1T9D - chains A and B; structure by X-ray diffraction, 2.30 A resolution.

Chain A (and B):
Name: Acetolactate synthase, mitochondrial
From: Saccharomyces cerevisiae
Notes: EC 2.2.1.6; fragment: Catalytic Subunit; chain B of this document is another copy of the same molecule, construct and numbering; everything in this record applies to it too
Reference sequence: P07342 (ILVB_YEAST); numbering as in UniProt (aligned over 58-687)
Amino-acid sequence (677 residues; each row starts with the number of its first residue):
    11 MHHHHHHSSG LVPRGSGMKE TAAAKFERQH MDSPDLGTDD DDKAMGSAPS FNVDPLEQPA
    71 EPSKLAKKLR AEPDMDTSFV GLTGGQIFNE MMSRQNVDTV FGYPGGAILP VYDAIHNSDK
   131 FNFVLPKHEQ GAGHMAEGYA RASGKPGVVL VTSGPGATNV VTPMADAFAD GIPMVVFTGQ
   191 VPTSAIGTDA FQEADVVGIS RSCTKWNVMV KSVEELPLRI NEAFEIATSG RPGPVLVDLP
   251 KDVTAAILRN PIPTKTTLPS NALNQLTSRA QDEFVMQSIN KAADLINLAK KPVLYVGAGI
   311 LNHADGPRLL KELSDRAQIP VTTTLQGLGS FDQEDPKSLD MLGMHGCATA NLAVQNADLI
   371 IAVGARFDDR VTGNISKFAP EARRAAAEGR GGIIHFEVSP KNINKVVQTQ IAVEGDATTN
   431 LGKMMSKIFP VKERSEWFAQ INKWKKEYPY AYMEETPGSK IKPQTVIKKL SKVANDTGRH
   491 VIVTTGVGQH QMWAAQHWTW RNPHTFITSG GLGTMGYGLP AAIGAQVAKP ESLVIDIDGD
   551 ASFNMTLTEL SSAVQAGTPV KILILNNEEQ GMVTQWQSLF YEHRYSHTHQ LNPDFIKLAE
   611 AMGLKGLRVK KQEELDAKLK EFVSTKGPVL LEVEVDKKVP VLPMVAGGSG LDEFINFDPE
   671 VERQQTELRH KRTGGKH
Disordered / not traced: 11-84, 270-276 (chain B: 11-85, 264-283)
Sequence notes: cloning artifact (11-57)
Curated features (UniProtKB/Swiss-Prot):
  - binding site (thiamine diphosphate): E139
  - binding site (FAD): R241
  - binding site (Mg(2+)): D550, N577, E579
Bound ions: K+: Q343, D350, Q506, W508; Mg2+: D550, N577, E579 (together with pentyl trihydrogen diphosphate)
Residues lining bound ligands:
  - metsulfuron methyl (1MM; methyl 2-[({[(4-methoxy-6-methyl-1,3,5-triazin-2-yl)amino]carbonyl}amino)sulfonyl]benzoate), molecule 1: G116, A117, L119, S163, Q190, V191, P192, A195, A200, F201, Q202, K251
  - metsulfuron methyl (1MM), molecule 2: M354, D379, R380, M582, V583, W586
  - FAD (flavin-adenine dinucleotide): A179, D180, R241, P242, G307, A308, G309, N312, T334, L335, Q336, M351, L352, G353, M354, H355, G356, G374, A375, R376, D378, R380, V381, F406, E407, V408, S409, N412, G425, D426, A427, V497, G498, Q501, M502, S519, G520, G521, G523, M582
  - pentyl trihydrogen diphosphate (P25): V497, G498, Q499, H500, M525, G549, D550, A551, S552, N577, E579, Q580, G581, M582, V583
  - 2,5-dimethyl-pyrimidin-4-ylamine (PYD), molecule 1: Y113, P114, G115, G116, E139, T162, P165, G166, N169, Q202
  - 2,5-dimethyl-pyrimidin-4-ylamine (PYD), molecule 2: V497, G523, T524, M525, M555
From the paper describing this entry:
  - binding site for metsulfuron methyl: G116, P192, A200, K251, R380, V583, W586
  - mutagenesis - A200V, W586L: decreased binding to metsulfuron methyl (citing earlier work)

Chain A / chain B interface:
Residue-residue contacts - 125 pairs, chain A then chain B:
  Y113(A) with M525(B); A551(B); M555(B); Q580(B)
  P114(A) with Q580(B); H597(B); T598(B)
  L119(A) with V583(B), hydrophobic; W586(B), hydrophobic; Q587(B); Y591(B)
  P120(A) with Y591(B)
  Y122(A) with S596(B), hydrogen bond (backbone-side chain); H597(B)
  D123(A) with Y591(B); R594(B), salt bridge
  H126(A) with R594(B); Y595(B); S596(B)
  F133(A) with H597(B)
  L135(A) with H597(B); Q600(B)
  K137(A) with N554(B); M555(B); Q600(B); L601(B), hydrogen bond (side chain-backbone)
  H138(A) with Q140(B), hydrogen bond; M555(B)
  E139(A) with M555(B)
  Q140(A) with H138(B), hydrogen bond; N169(B)
  G164(A) with L522(B)
  P165(A) with L522(B); G523(B); T524(B)
  T168(A) with T172(B), hydrogen bond
  N169(A) with T172(B), hydrogen bond
  T172(A) with T168(B), hydrogen bond; N169(B), hydrogen bond
  T198(A) with K415(B)
  D199(A) with R376(B), hydrogen bond (backbone-side chain); K415(B), salt bridge
  A200(A) with D379(B)
  F201(A) with D379(B), hydrogen bond (backbone-side chain); R380(B); G520(B); G521(B)
  Q202(A) with G521(B), hydrogen bond (backbone-backbone); L522(B), hydrogen bond (side chain-backbone); G523(B), hydrogen bond (side chain-backbone)
  D205(A) with S212(B)
  I209(A) with I209(B); S212(B)
  S212(A) with D205(B); I209(B)
  K251(A) with W586(B)
  R376(A) with D199(B), hydrogen bond (side chain-backbone)
  D379(A) with A200(B); F201(B), hydrogen bond (side chain-backbone)
  R380(A) with F201(B)
  K415(A) with T198(B); D199(B), salt bridge
  G520(A) with F201(B)
  G521(A) with F201(B); Q202(B), hydrogen bond (backbone-backbone)
  L522(A) with G164(B); P165(B); Q202(B), hydrogen bond (backbone-side chain)
  G523(A) with P165(B); Q202(B), hydrogen bond (backbone-side chain)
  T524(A) with P165(B)
  M525(A) with Y113(B)
  A551(A) with Y113(B)
  N554(A) with K137(B); T558(B), hydrogen bond (backbone-side chain)
  M555(A) with Y113(B), hydrophobic; K137(B); H138(B); E139(B)
  L557(A) with T558(B); M612(B), hydrophobic
  T558(A) with N554(B), hydrogen bond (side chain-backbone); L557(B)
  S561(A) with L601(B)
  V564(A) with L601(B), hydrophobic
  Q565(A) with H599(B); Q600(B); L601(B), hydrogen bond (side chain-backbone)
  Q580(A) with Y113(B); P114(B)
  V583(A) with L119(B), hydrophobic
  W586(A) with L119(B), hydrophobic
  Y591(A) with L119(B); P120(B); D123(B)
  R594(A) with D123(B), salt bridge; H126(B)
  Y595(A) with H126(B)
  S596(A) with Y122(B), hydrogen bond (side chain-backbone); H126(B)
  H597(A) with P114(B); Y122(B); F133(B); L135(B)
  T598(A) with P114(B)
  H599(A) with L135(B); Q565(B)
  Q600(A) with K137(B); Q565(B)
  L601(A) with K137(B), hydrogen bond (backbone-side chain); S561(B); V564(B), hydrophobic; Q565(B)
  P603(A) with A611(B); M612(B), hydrophobic
  D604(A) with A611(B), hydrogen bond (backbone-backbone)
  K607(A) with A611(B)
  L608(A) with L608(B), hydrophobic; A611(B); M612(B), hydrophobic
  A611(A) with P603(B); D604(B), hydrogen bond (backbone-backbone); K607(B); L608(B)
  M612(A) with P603(B), hydrophobic
Interface residues without a listed pair, chain A (69 interface residues in all): I125, V171, A175, E203, N412, Q587
Interface residues without a listed pair, chain B (69 interface residues in all): I125, V171, A175, E203, N412, N602

Overview:
Chain A and chain B each contribute 69 residues to their interface, with 25 hydrogen bonds and 4 salt bridges.
Polar pairs include D123(A)-R594(B), D199(A)-K415(B) and Y122(A)-S596(B). The paper reports a binding site for
metsulfuron methyl at G116(A), P192(A) and A200(A) among others; A200V and W586L of chain A reduce binding to
metsulfuron methyl.
Both chains are Acetolactate synthase, mitochondrial (Saccharomyces cerevisiae). Entry 1T9D (Crystal Structure
Of Yeast Acetohydroxyacid Synthase In Complex With A Sulfonylurea Herbicide, Metsulfuron methyl) was
determined by X-ray diffraction (same publication as 1T9A, 1T9B and 1T9C).
